3JR6 - chain A; structure by X-ray diffraction, 3.00 A resolution.

== Chain A ==
Molecule: Lysozyme
Organism: Enterobacteria phage T4
Notes: EC 3.2.1.17
UniProtKB: P00720 (LYS_BPT4); the construct has insertions or renumbered stretches relative to UniProt, so the offset changes along the chain: 1-27 = UniProt 1-27; 34-170 = UniProt 28-164
Amino-acid sequence (170 residues; each row starts with the number of its first residue):
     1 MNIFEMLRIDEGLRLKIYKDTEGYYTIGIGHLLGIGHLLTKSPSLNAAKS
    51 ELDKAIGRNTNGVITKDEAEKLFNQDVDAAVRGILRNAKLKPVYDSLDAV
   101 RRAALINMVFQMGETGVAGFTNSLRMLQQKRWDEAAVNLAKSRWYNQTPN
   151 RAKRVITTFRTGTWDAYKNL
Sequence notes: insertion (28-33); engineered mutation Thr60 (Cys54 in P00720), Ala103 (Cys97 in P00720)
Swiss-Prot annotation at these positions:
  - active site (Proton donor/acceptor): Glu11, Asp20
  - binding site (substrate): Leu38, Phe110, Ser123, Asn138

== In short ==
From UniProt: active-site residues Glu11 and Asp20 and 4 substrate-binding residues.
Chain A is Lysozyme (Enterobacteria phage T4); the structure, Sequential reorganization of beta-sheet topology
by insertion of a single strand, was determined by X-ray diffraction together with 2B7X from the same study.
